5XAX - chains A and B; structure by X-ray diffraction, 2.90 A resolution.

# Chain A (and B)
Protein: Sodium channel subunit beta-4
Source organism: Mus musculus
Notes: fragment: Extracellula domain; chain B of this document is another copy of the same molecule, construct and numbering; everything in this record applies to it too
UniProt: Q7M729 (SCN4B_MOUSE); residues 30-160 here = UniProt positions 30-160
Amino-acid sequence (140 residues; each row starts with the number of its first residue):
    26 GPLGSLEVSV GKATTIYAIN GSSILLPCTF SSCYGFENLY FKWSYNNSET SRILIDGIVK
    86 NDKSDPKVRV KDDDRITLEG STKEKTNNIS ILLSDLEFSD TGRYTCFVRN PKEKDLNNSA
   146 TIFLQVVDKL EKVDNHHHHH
Unresolved in the structure: 26-29, 107-110, 136-139, 156-165 (chain B: 26-29, 105-110, 136-142, 163-165)
Differences from the reference sequence: expression tag (26-29, 161-165)
Swiss-Prot annotation at these positions:
  - glycosylation (N-linked (GlcNAc...) asparagine): Asn45, Asn71, Asn113, Asn142
Reported in the primary citation:
  - self-association interface (contacts with another copy of this molecule); pairs are residue here / residue on that copy: Leu31-Phe55 (hydrophobic contact), Leu31-Leu64 (hydrophobic contact), Leu31-Val133 (hydrophobic contact), Glu32-Ser56 (hydrogen bond), Val33-Cys53 (hydrophobic contact), Val33-Cys131 (hydrophobic contact), Val33-Val133 (hydrophobic contact), Val33-Ala145 (hydrophobic contact), Ser34-Thr54 (hydrogen bond), Val35-Pro52 (hydrophobic contact), Val35-Ile147 (hydrophobic contact), Cys58-Cys58 (disulfide), Ser30
  - post-translational modification sites: Asn45, Asn71, Asn113, Asn142 (proposed by the authors, not directly observed)

# Interface between chain A and chain B
Inter-chain disulfides: Cys58(A)-Cys58(B)
Residue-residue contacts (53):
  Ser30(A) - Ser57(B)  hydrogen bond (backbone-side chain)
  Ser30(A) - Tyr59(B)
  Leu31(A) - Ser56(B)
  Leu31(A) - Tyr59(B)  hydrophobic
  Leu31(A) - Val133(B)  hydrophobic
  Glu32(A) - Thr54(B)
  Glu32(A) - Phe55(B)
  Glu32(A) - Ser56(B)  hydrogen bond (backbone-backbone)
  Val33(A) - Lys37(B)
  Val33(A) - Cys53(B)  hydrophobic
  Val33(A) - Thr54(B)
  Val33(A) - Phe55(B)  hydrophobic
  Val33(A) - Asn143(B)
  Val33(A) - Ser144(B)
  Val33(A) - Ala145(B)
  Ser34(A) - Ser34(B)  hydrogen bond
  Ser34(A) - Gly36(B)
  Ser34(A) - Cys53(B)
  Ser34(A) - Thr54(B)  hydrogen bond (backbone-backbone)
  Ser34(A) - Ala145(B)
  Val35(A) - Val35(B)  hydrophobic
  Val35(A) - Gly36(B)  hydrogen bond (backbone-backbone)
  Val35(A) - Thr39(B)
  Val35(A) - Pro52(B)
  Gly36(A) - Ser34(B)
  Gly36(A) - Val35(B)  hydrogen bond (backbone-backbone)
  Gly36(A) - Thr54(B)
  Lys37(A) - Val33(B)
  Lys37(A) - Val35(B)
  Thr39(A) - Val35(B)
  Thr39(A) - Thr39(B)  hydrogen bond
  Thr40(A) - Thr40(B)
  Tyr42(A) - Tyr42(B)  hydrophobic
  Pro52(A) - Val35(B)
  Cys53(A) - Ser34(B)
  Thr54(A) - Val33(B)
  Thr54(A) - Ser34(B)  hydrogen bond (backbone-backbone)
  Phe55(A) - Leu31(B)  hydrophobic
  Phe55(A) - Glu32(B)
  Phe55(A) - Val33(B)  hydrophobic
  Ser56(A) - Ser30(B)
  Ser56(A) - Leu31(B)
  Ser56(A) - Glu32(B)  hydrogen bond (backbone-backbone)
  Ser57(A) - Ser30(B)  hydrogen bond (side chain-backbone)
  Cys58(A) - Ser30(B)
  Cys58(A) - Cys58(B)  disulfide
  Val133(A) - Leu31(B)  hydrophobic
  Asn143(A) - Leu31(B)  hydrogen bond (side chain-backbone)
  Asn143(A) - Glu32(B)
  Asn143(A) - Val33(B)
  Ser144(A) - Val33(B)
  Ala145(A) - Val35(B)  hydrophobic
  Ile147(A) - Val35(B)  hydrophobic
Other interface residues (no listed pair), chain A (30 interface residues in all): Ala38, Tyr59, Leu64, Arg134, Asn135, Leu141, Thr146
Other interface residues (no listed pair), chain B (25 interface residues in all): Leu64, Cys131

# Summary
30 residues of chain A and 25 residues of chain B are in contact, with 1 disulfide bond and 11 hydrogen bonds.
Polar pairs include Ser30(A)-Ser57(B), Ser34(A)-Ser34(B) and Thr39(A)-Thr39(B). From the paper: modification
sites Asn45(A), Asn71(A) and Asn113(A) among others; a self-association interface involving Ser30(A), Leu31(A)
and Glu32(A) among others.
Both chains are Sodium channel subunit beta-4 (Mus musculus). Entry 5XAX (Parallel homodimer structures of the
extracellular domains of the voltage-gated sodium channel beta4 subunit explain its ...) was determined by
X-ray diffraction, deposited together with 5XAW.
